9JLF - chains D and C of the 8 polymer chains in the assembly; structure by electron microscopy, 3.30 A resolution.

# Chain D
Name: Terminator protein
From: Escherichia phage FCWL1
UniProt: A0AAX4MU51 (A0AAX4MU51_9CAUD); residue numbers follow UniProt; this construct covers 1-132
Sequence (132 residues; row label = number of the first residue in the row):
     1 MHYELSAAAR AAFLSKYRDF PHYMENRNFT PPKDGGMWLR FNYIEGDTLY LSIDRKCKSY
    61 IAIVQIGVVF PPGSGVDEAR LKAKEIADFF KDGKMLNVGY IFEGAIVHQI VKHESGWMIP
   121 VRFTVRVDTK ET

# Chain C
Name: Connector protein
From: Escherichia phage FCWL1
UniProt: A0AAX4MUS4 (A0AAX4MUS4_9CAUD); residue numbers follow UniProt; this construct covers 1-123
Sequence (123 residues; numbered 1 to 123; the number before each row is that of its first residue):
     1 MNYSQIERMA RKGVAFFTDP SRPMNLIKQG EYGYDENGFE IPPMEQVIPI SGATRRPNAR
    61 EIDGETIRAS DILGIFNNDH EINEGDYIEI DGIRHVVVDA RPVQASLEPV AYRPVLRRVS
   121 VGG
Not modelled in the structure: 122-123

# Chain D / chain C interface
Pairs across the interface (17; chain D residue first):
  Tyr-3(D) with Phe-39(C)
  Ala-7(D) with Asn-37(C); Phe-39(C), hydrophobic
  Arg-10(D) with Tyr-34(C); Gly-38(C), hydrogen bond (side chain-backbone)
  Ala-11(D) with Glu-36(C); Asn-37(C)
  Leu-14(D) with Tyr-34(C), hydrophobic
  Arg-18(D) with Tyr-34(C), hydrogen bond (side chain-backbone); Asp-35(C); Glu-36(C)
  Met-24(D) with Tyr-34(C)
  Arg-27(D) with Glu-40(C); Pro-42(C)
  Asn-28(D) with Gln-29(C); Tyr-32(C); Gly-85(C)
Other interface residues (no listed pair), chain D (12 interface residues in all): Glu-25, Phe-29, Asn-97

# Overview
12 residues of chain D and 11 residues of chain C are in contact; the contacts include 2 hydrogen bonds. Among
the polar pairs are Arg-10(D)/Gly-38(C) and Arg-18(D)/Tyr-34(C).
Chain D is Terminator protein and chain C is Connector protein, both from Escherichia phage FCWL1; the
structure, Cryo-EM Structure of Bacteriophage FCWL1 head-to-tail interface, was determined by electron
microscopy (same publication as 9KMG and 9KMH).
